PDB entry 1ZLI | X-ray diffraction, 2.09 A resolution | chains A and B

# Chain A
Protein: Carboxypeptidase B
From: Homo sapiens
Notes: EC 3.4.17.2
UniProt: P15086 (CBPB1_HUMAN); the construct lacks a stretch of the UniProt sequence, so the offset changes along the chain: 2-188 = UniProt 109-295; 189-309 = UniProt 297-417
Chain sequence (309 residues; numbered 2 to 309; the number before each row is that of its first residue):
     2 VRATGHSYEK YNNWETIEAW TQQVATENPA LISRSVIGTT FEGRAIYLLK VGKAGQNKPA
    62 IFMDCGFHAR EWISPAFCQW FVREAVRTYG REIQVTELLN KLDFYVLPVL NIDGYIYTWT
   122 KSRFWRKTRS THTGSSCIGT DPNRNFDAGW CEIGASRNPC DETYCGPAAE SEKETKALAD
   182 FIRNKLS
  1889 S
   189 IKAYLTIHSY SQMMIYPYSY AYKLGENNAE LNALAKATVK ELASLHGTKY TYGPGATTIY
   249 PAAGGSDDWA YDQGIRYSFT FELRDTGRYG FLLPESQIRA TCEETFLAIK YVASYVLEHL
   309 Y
Not modelled in the structure: 2-4
Disulfides: C66-C79, C138-C161, C152-C166
Construct notes: conflict N14 (Lys121 in P15086), N101 (Asp208 in P15086)
Ion coordination: Zn2+: H69, E72, H196 (shared with L74(B) of chain B)

# Chain B
Protein: carboxypeptidase inhibitor
From: Rhipicephalus bursa
Chain sequence (75 residues; each row starts with the number of its first residue):
     1 NECVSKGFGC LPQSDCPQEA RLSYGGCSTV CCDLSKLTGC KGKGGECNPL DRQCKELQAE
    61 SASCGKGQKC CVWLH
Not modelled in the structure: 75
Disulfides: C3-C31, C10-C27, C16-C32, C40-C70, C47-C64, C54-C71
Ion coordination: Zn2+: L74 (shared with H69(A), E72(A), H196(A) of chain A)

# Interface between chain A and chain B
Pairs across the interface - 51 pairs, chain A then chain B:
  R71(A) - G44(B)  hydrogen bond (side chain-backbone)
  R71(A) - W73(B)  hydrogen bond (side chain-backbone)
  E72(A) - L74(B)
  W73(A) - V4(B)  hydrophobic
  W120(A) - N1(B)  hydrogen bond (backbone-side chain)
  W120(A) - V4(B)  hydrophobic
  W120(A) - C10(B)  hydrogen bond (backbone-side chain)
  T121(A) - C10(B)
  T121(A) - G26(B)
  T121(A) - C27(B)
  T121(A) - S28(B)  hydrogen bond (backbone-backbone)
  T121(A) - T29(B)
  K122(A) - C10(B)
  K122(A) - L11(B)  hydrogen bond (backbone-backbone)
  K122(A) - P12(B)
  K122(A) - S28(B)
  K122(A) - T29(B)  hydrogen bond (backbone-side chain)
  S123(A) - C10(B)
  S123(A) - P12(B)
  R124(A) - C10(B)  hydrogen bond (backbone-backbone)
  R124(A) - L11(B)
  R124(A) - L34(B)
  F125(A) - K41(B)
  F125(A) - G42(B)
  F125(A) - G44(B)
  R127(A) - W73(B)  hydrogen bond (side chain-backbone)
  R127(A) - L74(B)
  G155(A) - R52(B)  hydrogen bond (backbone-side chain)
  A156(A) - R52(B)
  D162(A) - E46(B)
  E163(A) - E46(B)  hydrogen bond (backbone-side chain)
  E163(A) - W73(B)
  T164(A) - R52(B)  hydrogen bond
  T164(A) - W73(B)
  H196(A) - L74(B)  hydrogen bond (side chain-backbone)
  S197(A) - L74(B)
  Y198(A) - V72(B)
  Y198(A) - L74(B)
  S199(A) - L74(B)
  T246(A) - K55(B)
  I247(A) - K55(B)
  I247(A) - L74(B)  hydrophobic
  Y248(A) - K55(B)
  Y248(A) - W73(B)
  Y248(A) - L74(B)  hydrogen bond (side chain-backbone)
  P249(A) - Q53(B)
  E270(A) - L74(B)
  F279(A) - G44(B)
  F279(A) - V72(B)  hydrophobic
  F279(A) - W73(B)
  L280(A) - L34(B)  hydrophobic
Also at the interface, not in a pair above, chain A (29 interface residues in all): H69, R145, M201
Also at the interface, not in a pair above, chain B (24 interface residues in all): G9, K43, G45, C54

# Overview
Chain A and chain B form an interface of 29 and 24 residues respectively; the contacts include 14 hydrogen
bonds. Polar contacts include R71(A)-G44(B), R71(A)-W73(B) and W120(A)-N1(B). The Zn2+ site is built by
H69(A), E72(A), H196(A) and L74(B).
Here chain A is Carboxypeptidase B (Homo sapiens) and chain B is carboxypeptidase inhibitor (Rhipicephalus
bursa). Entry 1ZLI (Crystal structure of the tick carboxypeptidase inhibitor in complex with human
carboxypeptidase B) was determined by X-ray diffraction.
